Entry 7SPF (X-ray diffraction, 1.17 A resolution); this record covers chain A.

[Chain A]
Name: Myoglobin
From: Physeter catodon
UniProtKB: P02185 (MYG_PHYMC); residues 0-153 here correspond to UniProt positions 1-154 (UniProt number = residue number + 1)
Sequence (154 residues; numbered 0 to 153; the number before each row is that of its first residue; numbering starts at 0):
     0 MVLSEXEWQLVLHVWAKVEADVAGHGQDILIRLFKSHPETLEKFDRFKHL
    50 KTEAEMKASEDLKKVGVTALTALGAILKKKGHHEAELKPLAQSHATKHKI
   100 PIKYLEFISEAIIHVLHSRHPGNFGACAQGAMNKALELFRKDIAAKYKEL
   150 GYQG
Unresolved in the structure: 152-153
Covalently attached groups: covalent link A3U_5-Cys126
Modified residues: A3U (4-acetamido-L-phenylalanine) at position 5
Differences from the reference sequence: conflict A3U_5 (Gly6 in P02185), Val64 (His65 in P02185), Ala68 (Val69 in P02185), Asn122 (Asp123 in P02185), Cys126 (Asp127 in P02185)
Ion coordination: heme Fe: His93 (together with oxygen molecule)
Ligand contacts:
  - heme (HEM): Leu32, Thr39, Lys42, Phe43, Arg45, Val64, Thr67, Ala68, Ala71, Leu72, Leu89, Ser92, His93, His97, Ile99, Tyr103, Leu104, Ile107, Ile111, Phe138
  - oxygen molecule (OXY): Phe43, Val64, Ala68, His93
UniProt features mapped onto this chain:
  - binding site (heme b): His93
  - modified residue: Ser3 (Phosphoserine), Thr67 (Phosphothreonine)
From the paper describing this entry:
  - binding site for heme: Arg45

[Overview]
Ligands of chain A: heme and oxygen molecule. UniProt lists heme b-binding residue His93. The paper reports a
binding site for heme at Arg45.
Chain A is Myoglobin (Physeter catodon); the structure, Crystal structure of sperm whale myoglobin variant
sMb5(pCaaF), was determined by X-ray diffraction, deposited together with 7SPE, 7SPG and 7SPH.
